PDB entry 5H3R | X-ray diffraction, 2.67 A resolution | chains A and B of the 4 polymer chains in the assembly

Chain A (and B):
Name: Multiple antibiotic resistance protein MarR
Organism: Escherichia coli
Notes: chain B of this document is another copy of the same molecule, construct and numbering; everything in this record applies to it too
Reference sequence: P27245 (MARR_ECOLI); residues 1-144 here = UniProt positions 1-144
Amino-acid sequence (147 residues; each row starts with the number of its first residue; numbers below 1 keep their minus sign (Gly-2 is residue -2)):
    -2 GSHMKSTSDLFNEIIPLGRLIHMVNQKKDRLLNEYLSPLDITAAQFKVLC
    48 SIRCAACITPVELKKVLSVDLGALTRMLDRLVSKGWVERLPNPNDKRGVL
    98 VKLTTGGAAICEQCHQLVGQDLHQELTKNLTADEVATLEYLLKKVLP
Not modelled in the structure: -2 to 3 (chain B: -2 to 4)
Construct notes: expression tag (-2 to 0); engineered mutation Ser80 (Cys in P27245)
Curated features (UniProtKB/Swiss-Prot):
  - mutagenesis: Val45 (V45E: Increased transcription of the region II transcript), Arg77 (R77L: Increased transcription of the region II transcript), Leu123 to Pro144 (Increased transcription of the region II transcript)

Chain A / chain B interface:
Pairs across the interface (100; chain A residue first):
  Thr4(A) with Cys51(B)
  Ser5(A) with Arg50(B); Cys51(B)
  Asp6(A) with Cys51(B)
  Leu7(A) with Cys47(B), hydrophobic; Arg50(B); Cys108(B); His112(B)
  Phe8(A) with Leu29(B), hydrophobic; Phe43(B), hydrophobic; Lys44(B); Cys47(B), hydrogen bond (backbone-side chain)
  Glu10(A) with His112(B), salt bridge; Gln117(B), hydrogen bond (backbone-side chain)
  Ile11(A) with Phe43(B), hydrophobic; Val115(B), hydrophobic; His120(B)
  Ile12(A) with Leu119(B), hydrophobic
  Pro13(A) with His120(B)
  Leu14(A) with Glu136(B)
  Gly15(A) with Lys25(B)
  Arg16(A) with Lys44(B); Ser48(B), hydrogen bond; Leu64(B)
  Leu17(A) with Glu136(B); Leu139(B), hydrophobic; Leu143(B), hydrophobic
  Ile18(A) with Val21(B), hydrophobic; Asn22(B); Leu139(B), hydrophobic
  His19(A) with Asn22(B), hydrogen bond (backbone-side chain); Lys44(B), hydrogen bond; Leu64(B)
  Met20(A) with Ser65(B)
  Val21(A) with Ile18(B), hydrophobic; Leu139(B), hydrophobic; Leu143(B), hydrophobic
  Asn22(A) with Ile18(B); His19(B)
  Gln23(A) with Ser65(B), hydrogen bond
  Lys24(A) with Val142(B), hydrogen bond (side chain-backbone); Pro144(B)
  Lys25(A) with Gly15(B); His19(B)
  Leu29(A) with Phe8(B), hydrophobic; Ile12(B), hydrophobic
  Phe43(A) with Phe8(B), hydrophobic; Ile11(B), hydrophobic
  Lys44(A) with Phe8(B); Arg16(B); His19(B)
  Cys47(A) with Leu7(B), hydrophobic; Phe8(B)
  Ser48(A) with Arg16(B), hydrogen bond
  Cys51(A) with Ser5(B), hydrogen bond (side chain-backbone); Asp6(B)
  Val63(A) with Arg16(B), hydrogen bond (backbone-side chain)
  Ser65(A) with Met20(B); Gln23(B), hydrogen bond
  Cys108(A) with Leu7(B), hydrophobic
  His112(A) with Leu7(B); Glu10(B), salt bridge; Ile11(B)
  Val115(A) with Ile11(B), hydrophobic
  Gly116(A) with Ile11(B)
  Gln117(A) with Glu10(B), hydrogen bond (side chain-backbone); Ile11(B)
  Leu119(A) with Ile12(B), hydrophobic
  His120(A) with Ile11(B); Pro13(B)
  Leu123(A) with Val142(B)
  Thr124(A) with Leu14(B)
  Asn126(A) with Lys141(B), hydrogen bond (backbone-side chain); Val142(B)
  Leu127(A) with Leu138(B); Lys141(B); Val142(B), hydrophobic
  Glu131(A) with Leu138(B)
  Thr134(A) with Leu138(B)
  Leu135(A) with Leu135(B), hydrophobic; Leu138(B)
  Glu136(A) with Pro13(B); Leu14(B)
  Leu138(A) with Glu131(B); Leu135(B)
  Leu139(A) with Leu17(B), hydrophobic; Ile18(B), hydrophobic; Val21(B); Leu135(B), hydrophobic
  Lys141(A) with Asn126(B), hydrogen bond (backbone-side chain); Leu127(B)
  Val142(A) with Lys24(B), hydrogen bond (backbone-side chain); Leu123(B); Asn126(B); Leu127(B), hydrophobic
  Leu143(A) with Leu17(B), hydrophobic; Met20(B); Val21(B); Lys24(B)
  Pro144(A) with Lys24(B)
Interface residues without a listed pair, chain A (55 interface residues in all): Ala40, Arg50, Leu64, Tyr137, Lys140
Interface residues without a listed pair, chain B (55 interface residues in all): Ala40, Val63, Gly116, Thr124, Val132, Thr134, Tyr137, Lys140

Summary:
The chain A/chain B interface involves 55 residues from each chain, with 15 hydrogen bonds and 2 salt bridges.
Among the polar pairs are Glu10(A)-His112(B), Phe8(A)-Cys47(B) and Glu10(A)-Gln117(B). UniProt lists 2
mutagenesis sites on chain A.
Chain A and chain B are both Multiple antibiotic resistance protein MarR (Escherichia coli); the structure,
Crystal Structure of mutant MarR C80S from E.coli complexed with operator DNA, was determined by X-ray
diffraction.
